Entry 5KNB (X-ray diffraction, 3.25 A resolution); this record covers chains C and D of the 8 polymer chains in the assembly.

[Chain C]
Name: V-type sodium ATPase catalytic subunit A
From: Enterococcus hirae ATCC 9790
Notes: EC 3.6.3.15
UniProtKB: Q08636 (NTPA_ENTHA); numbering as in UniProt (aligned over 1-593)
Sequence (600 residues; each row starts with the number of its first residue; numbers below 1 keep their minus sign (Gly-6 is residue -6)):
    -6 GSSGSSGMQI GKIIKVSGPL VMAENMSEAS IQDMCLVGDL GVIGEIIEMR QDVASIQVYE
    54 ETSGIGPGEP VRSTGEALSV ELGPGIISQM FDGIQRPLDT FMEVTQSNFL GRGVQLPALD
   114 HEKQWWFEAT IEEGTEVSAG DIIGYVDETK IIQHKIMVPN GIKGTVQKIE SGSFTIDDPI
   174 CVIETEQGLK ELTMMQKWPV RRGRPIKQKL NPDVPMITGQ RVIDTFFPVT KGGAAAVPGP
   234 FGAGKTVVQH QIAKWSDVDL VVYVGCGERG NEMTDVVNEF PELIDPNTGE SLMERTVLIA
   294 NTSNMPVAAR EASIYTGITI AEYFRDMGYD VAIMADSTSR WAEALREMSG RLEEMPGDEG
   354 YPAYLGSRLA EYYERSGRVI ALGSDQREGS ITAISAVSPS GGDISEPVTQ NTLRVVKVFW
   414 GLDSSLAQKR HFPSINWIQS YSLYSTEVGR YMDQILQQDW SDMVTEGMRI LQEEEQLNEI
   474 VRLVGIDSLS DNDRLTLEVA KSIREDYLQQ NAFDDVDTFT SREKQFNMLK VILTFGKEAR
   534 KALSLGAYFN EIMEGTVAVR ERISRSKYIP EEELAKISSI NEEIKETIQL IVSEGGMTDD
Unresolved in the structure: -6 to 0, 587-593
Construct notes: expression tag (-6 to 0)
Metal / ion sites: Mg2+: Thr239 (together with ADP)
Small-molecule neighbours: ADP (adenosine-5'-diphosphate): Pro233, Phe234, Gly235, Ala236, Gly237, Lys238, Thr239, Val240, Arg262, Glu265, Phe425, Pro426, Gln503, Asn504, Ala505, Phe506
Swiss-Prot annotation at these positions:
  - binding site (ATP): Gly232 to Thr239
What the authors report for this chain:
  - binding site for ADP: Lys238, Arg262

[Chain D]
Name: V-type sodium ATPase subunit B
From: Enterococcus hirae ATCC 9790
UniProtKB: Q08637 (NTPB_ENTHA); residue numbers follow UniProt; this construct covers 1-458
Sequence (465 residues; row label = number of the first residue in the row; numbers below 1 keep their minus sign (Gly-6 is residue -6)):
    -6 GSSGSSGMIK EYRTIKEVVG PLMAVEKVSG VKYEELIEVR MQNGEIRRGQ VLEVQEDKAM
    54 VQIFEGTSGI NLKNSSVRFL GHPLQLGVSE DMIGRVFDGL GRPKDNGPEI LPEKYLDING
   114 EVINPIARDY PDEFIQTGIS AIDHLNTLVR GQKLPVFSGS GLPHKELAAQ IARQATVLDS
   174 SDDFAVVFAA IGITFEEAEF FMEDFRQTGA IDRSVMFMNL ANDPAIERIA TPRMALTAAE
   234 YLAYEKGMHV LVIMTDMTNY AEALREISAA RREVPGRRGY PGYLYTNLAT LFERAGRIRG
   294 LKGSVTQIPI LTMPEDDKTH PIPDLTGYIT EGQIILTREL YKSGIQPPID VLPSLSRLKD
   354 KGTGAGKTRE DHAATMNQLF AAYAQGKQAK ELAVVLGESA LSDIDKIYAK FAERFENEYV
   414 NQGFYTNRTI TETLDLGWEL LAMLPRTELK RIKDDLLDKY LPEGK
Unresolved in the structure: -6 to 2, 456-458
Construct notes: expression tag (-6 to 0)
What the authors report for this chain:
  - binding site for ADP: Arg350
  - conformationally variable residues: Arg350

[How chain C and chain D interact]
Pairs across the interface (62):
  Ser20(C) with Asn64(D), hydrogen bond (backbone-side chain); Lys66(D), hydrogen bond
  Glu21(C) with Asn64(D), hydrogen bond (backbone-side chain)
  Ala22(C) with Asn64(D), hydrogen bond (backbone-side chain)
  Ser23(C) with Ile63(D); Asn64(D)
  Ile24(C) with Val11(D), hydrophobic; Thr60(D); Gly62(D), hydrogen bond (backbone-backbone); Ile63(D), hydrogen bond (backbone-backbone)
  Gln25(C) with Ser61(D), hydrogen bond
  Glu41(C) with Val11(D); Val12(D)
  Met42(C) with Glu10(D); Val11(D), hydrogen bond (backbone-backbone); Leu65(D)
  Arg43(C) with Lys9(D)
  Gln44(C) with Lys9(D), hydrogen bond (backbone-backbone)
  Lys202(C) with Phe188(D)
  Pro205(C) with Glu189(D)
  Glu346(C) with Arg265(D), hydrogen bond (backbone-side chain)
  Glu347(C) with Arg265(D)
  Met348(C) with Ala262(D); Arg265(D); Glu266(D); Val267(D), hydrophobic
  Asp351(C) with Arg258(D), salt bridge; Arg271(D); Gly272(D)
  Ala356(C) with Glu259(D); Ala262(D), hydrophobic
  Tyr357(C) with Glu259(D)
  Ser360(C) with Arg221(D), hydrogen bond; Glu259(D), hydrogen bond
  Ala363(C) with Ala214(D), hydrophobic
  Glu367(C) with Thr187(D); Phe188(D), hydrogen bond (side chain-backbone); Asn215(D)
  Ile397(C) with Glu308(D)
  Gln403(C) with Pro307(D); Glu308(D), hydrogen bond
  Asn404(C) with Glu255(D)
  Leu406(C) with Ser153(D), hydrogen bond (backbone-side chain)
  Arg407(C) with Thr187(D); Asn252(D); Glu255(D), salt bridge
  Val408(C) with Thr187(D); Ala214(D), hydrophobic
  Lys410(C) with Glu189(D), salt bridge
  Ile431(C) with Lys335(D), hydrogen bond (backbone-side chain)
  Gln432(C) with Arg331(D), hydrogen bond
  Tyr434(C) with Ser153(D), hydrogen bond (side chain-backbone); Gly154(D)
  Leu436(C) with Gly154(D)
  Tyr437(C) with Glu189(D), hydrogen bond
  Met461(C) with Lys335(D)
  Ile473(C) with Val387(D)
  Val477(C) with Val388(D)
  Leu482(C) with Val387(D); Val388(D); Leu389(D); Gly390(D)
Also at the interface, not in a pair above, chain C (45 interface residues in all): Gly225, Glu364, Ser398, Trp430, Arg462, Gln465, Leu470, Ser483
Also at the interface, not in a pair above, chain D (46 interface residues in all): Gly13, Gln35, Ile186, Ala218, Thr251, Pro268, Glu332, Ser336, Ala386

[Overview]
45 residues of chain C face 46 of chain D across their interface; the contacts include 19 hydrogen bonds and 3
salt bridges. Polar contacts include Asp351(C)-Arg258(D), Arg407(C)-Glu255(D) and Lys410(C)-Glu189(D). Ligands
of chain C: ADP. From the paper: a binding site for ADP at Lys238(C), Arg262(C) and Arg350(D); conformational
variability at Arg350(D).
Here chain C is V-type sodium ATPase catalytic subunit A and chain D is V-type sodium ATPase subunit B, both
from Enterococcus hirae ATCC 9790. Entry 5KNB (Crystal structure of the 2 ADP-bound V1 complex) was determined
by X-ray diffraction (same publication as 5KNC and 5KND).
